6OW3 - chains A and B of the 9 polymer chains in the assembly; structure by X-ray diffraction, 2.77 A resolution.

[Chain A (and B)]
Molecule: DNA-directed RNA polymerase subunit alpha
From: Thermus thermophilus
Notes: EC 2.7.7.6; chain B of this document is another copy of the same molecule, construct and numbering; everything in this record applies to it too
UniProtKB: Q9Z9H6 (RPOA_THETH); residues 1-315 here = UniProt positions 1-315
Amino-acid sequence (315 residues; each row starts with the number of its first residue):
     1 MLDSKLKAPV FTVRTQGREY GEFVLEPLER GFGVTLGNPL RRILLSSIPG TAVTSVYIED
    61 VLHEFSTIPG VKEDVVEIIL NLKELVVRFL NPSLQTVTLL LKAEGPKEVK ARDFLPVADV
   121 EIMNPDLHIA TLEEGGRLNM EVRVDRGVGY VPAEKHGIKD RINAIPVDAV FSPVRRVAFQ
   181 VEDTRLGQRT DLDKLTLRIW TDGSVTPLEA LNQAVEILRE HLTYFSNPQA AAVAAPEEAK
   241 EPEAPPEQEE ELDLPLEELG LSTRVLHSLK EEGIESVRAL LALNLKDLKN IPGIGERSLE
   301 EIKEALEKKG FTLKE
Not modelled in the structure: 1-3, 230-315 (chain B: 1-5, 230-315)

[Chain A / chain B interface]
Residue-residue contacts - 54 pairs, chain A then chain B:
  Lys5(A) - Glu220(B)  salt bridge
  Ala8(A) - Tyr224(B)  hydrophobic
  Pro9(A) - Tyr224(B)
  Phe11(A) - Tyr224(B)
  Phe11(A) - Phe225(B)
  Phe11(A) - Ser226(B)
  Phe11(A) - Asn227(B)
  Phe11(A) - Pro228(B)
  Phe11(A) - Gln229(B)  hydrogen bond (backbone-backbone)
  Val13(A) - Pro228(B)  hydrophobic
  Val13(A) - Gln229(B)
  Leu25(A) - Tyr224(B)
  Leu25(A) - Phe225(B)  hydrophobic
  Leu28(A) - His221(B)
  Gly31(A) - Arg42(B)  hydrogen bond (backbone-side chain)
  Phe32(A) - Ser47(B)
  Phe32(A) - Ile217(B)  hydrophobic
  Phe32(A) - His221(B)
  Val34(A) - Arg42(B)
  Thr35(A) - Pro39(B)
  Thr35(A) - Arg42(B)  hydrogen bond
  Thr35(A) - Ile43(B)
  Leu36(A) - His221(B)
  Leu36(A) - Leu222(B)  hydrophobic
  Pro39(A) - Thr35(B)
  Pro39(A) - Pro39(B)  hydrophobic
  Leu40(A) - Phe225(B)  hydrophobic
  Arg42(A) - Gly31(B)  hydrogen bond (side chain-backbone)
  Arg42(A) - Val34(B)
  Arg42(A) - Thr35(B)  hydrogen bond
  Ile43(A) - Phe32(B)  hydrophobic
  Ile43(A) - Thr35(B)
  Ser47(A) - Phe32(B)
  Val215(A) - Leu222(B)
  Val215(A) - Phe225(B)  hydrophobic
  Ile217(A) - Phe32(B)  hydrophobic
  Leu218(A) - Leu36(B)  hydrophobic
  Leu218(A) - Leu222(B)  hydrophobic
  Arg219(A) - Leu222(B)
  His221(A) - Phe32(B)
  Leu222(A) - Val215(B)  hydrophobic
  Leu222(A) - Leu218(B)  hydrophobic
  Leu222(A) - Arg219(B)
  Tyr224(A) - Pro9(B)
  Tyr224(A) - Phe11(B)
  Tyr224(A) - Leu25(B)
  Phe225(A) - Phe11(B)
  Phe225(A) - Leu25(B)  hydrophobic
  Asn227(A) - Phe11(B)
  Pro228(A) - Phe11(B)
  Pro228(A) - Val13(B)  hydrophobic
  Gln229(A) - Phe11(B)  hydrogen bond (backbone-backbone)
  Gln229(A) - Thr12(B)
  Gln229(A) - Val13(B)
Also at the interface, not in a pair above, chain A (33 interface residues in all): Thr12, Leu197, Leu211, Asn212, Ser226
Also at the interface, not in a pair above, chain B (33 interface residues in all): Leu28, Glu29, Leu40, Ser46, Leu211, Asn212

[Summary]
The chain A/chain B interface involves 33 residues from each chain; the contacts include 6 hydrogen bonds and
1 salt bridge. Polar pairs include Lys5(A)-Glu220(B), Gly31(A)-Arg42(B) and Thr35(A)-Arg42(B).
Both chains are DNA-directed RNA polymerase subunit alpha (Thermus thermophilus). Entry 6OW3 (X-ray crystal
structure of a bacterial reiterative transcription complex of pyrG promoter variant -1T) was determined by
X-ray diffraction, deposited together with 6OVR, 6OVY, 6OY5, 6OY6, 6OY7, 6P70 and 6P71.
